7EAN - chains H and L of the 3 polymer chains in the assembly; structure by X-ray diffraction, 1.91 A resolution.

# Chain H
Name: Heavy chain of SARS-CoV-2 cross-neutralizing mAb 6D6
Organism: Mus musculus
Amino-acid sequence (222 residues; numbered 1 to 222; the number before each row is that of its first residue):
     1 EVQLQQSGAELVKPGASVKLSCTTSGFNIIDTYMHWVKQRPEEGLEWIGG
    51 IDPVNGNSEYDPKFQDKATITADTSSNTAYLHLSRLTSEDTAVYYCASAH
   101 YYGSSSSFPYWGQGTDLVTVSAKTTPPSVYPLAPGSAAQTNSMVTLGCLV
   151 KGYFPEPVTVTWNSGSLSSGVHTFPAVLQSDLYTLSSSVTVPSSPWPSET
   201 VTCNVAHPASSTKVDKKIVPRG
Cystine bridges: Cys22-Cys96, Cys148-Cys203

# Chain L
Name: Light chain of SARS-CoV-2 cross-neutralizing mAb 6D6
Organism: Mus musculus
Amino-acid sequence (210 residues; row label = number of the first residue in the row):
     1 DIVMTQSQKFMSTSVGDRVSVTCKASQNVGTHVAWYQQKPGQSPKALIYS
    51 ASYRYSGVPDRFTGSGVGTDFTLTITNVQSEDLAEYFCQQYNSYFTFGSG
   101 TKLEIKRADAAPTVSIFPPSSEQLTSGGASVVCFLNNFYPKDINVKWKID
   151 GSERQNGVLNSWTDQDSKDSTYSMSSTLTLTKDEYERHNSYTCEATHKTS
   201 TSPIVKSFNR
Cystine bridges: Cys23-Cys88, Cys133-Cys193

# Interface between chain H and chain L
Pairs across the interface - 78 pairs, chain H then chain L:
  His35(H) - Phe95(L)
  Gln39(H) - Gln38(L)  hydrogen bond
  Gln39(H) - Phe87(L)
  Leu45(H) - Phe87(L)  hydrophobic
  Leu45(H) - Phe97(L)
  Trp47(H) - Tyr94(L)  hydrophobic
  Trp47(H) - Phe95(L)
  Tyr95(H) - Gln38(L)  hydrogen bond
  Tyr95(H) - Gln42(L)
  Tyr95(H) - Ser43(L)
  Tyr95(H) - Pro44(L)
  His100(H) - Tyr49(L)
  His100(H) - Tyr55(L)
  Tyr101(H) - Tyr49(L)
  Ser105(H) - Tyr91(L)
  Ser105(H) - Phe95(L)
  Ser106(H) - Tyr91(L)
  Ser106(H) - Phe95(L)
  Ser107(H) - Ala34(L)
  Ser107(H) - Tyr36(L)
  Ser107(H) - Tyr49(L)
  Ser107(H) - Tyr55(L)  hydrogen bond
  Ser107(H) - Gln89(L)
  Ser107(H) - Tyr91(L)
  Phe108(H) - Tyr36(L)  hydrogen bond (backbone-side chain)
  Phe108(H) - Ala46(L)
  Phe108(H) - Gln89(L)
  Phe108(H) - Phe95(L)  hydrophobic
  Pro109(H) - Ala46(L)
  Pro109(H) - Tyr55(L)
  Trp111(H) - Tyr36(L)
  Trp111(H) - Ser43(L)
  Trp111(H) - Pro44(L)
  Trp111(H) - Phe97(L)  hydrophobic
  Gly112(H) - Ser43(L)  hydrogen bond (backbone-side chain)
  Tyr130(H) - Ser120(L)
  Tyr130(H) - Glu122(L)
  Tyr130(H) - Gln123(L)
  Tyr130(H) - Ser126(L)
  Pro131(H) - Ser120(L)
  Pro131(H) - Glu122(L)
  Leu132(H) - Phe117(L)
  Leu132(H) - Phe134(L)  hydrophobic
  Ala133(H) - Phe117(L)
  Ala133(H) - Pro118(L)
  Pro134(H) - Phe117(L)
  Gly135(H) - Ile116(L)
  Gly135(H) - Pro118(L)
  Ser136(H) - Ser207(L)
  Ala137(H) - Lys206(L)
  Thr145(H) - Ser115(L)
  Thr145(H) - Phe117(L)
  Leu149(H) - Ser130(L)
  Lys151(H) - Gln123(L)
  Lys151(H) - Ser130(L)
  His172(H) - Asn136(L)
  His172(H) - Asn137(L)
  His172(H) - Asp166(L)  salt bridge
  His172(H) - Ser173(L)
  Phe174(H) - Phe134(L)  hydrophobic
  Phe174(H) - Asn136(L)
  Phe174(H) - Ser161(L)
  Phe174(H) - Thr163(L)
  Phe174(H) - Ser173(L)
  Phe174(H) - Met174(L)
  Phe174(H) - Ser175(L)
  Pro175(H) - Ser161(L)  hydrogen bond (backbone-side chain)
  Pro175(H) - Trp162(L)
  Val177(H) - Leu159(L)  hydrophobic
  Val177(H) - Asn160(L)
  Val177(H) - Ser161(L)
  Gln179(H) - Leu159(L)
  Ser186(H) - Phe134(L)
  Ser186(H) - Ser175(L)  hydrogen bond
  Ser187(H) - Phe134(L)
  Ser188(H) - Phe134(L)
  Ser188(H) - Asn136(L)  hydrogen bond
  Lys216(H) - Glu122(L)
Interface residues without a listed pair, chain H (42 interface residues in all): Val37, Glu46, Lys63, Gln113, Leu146, Gly147, Thr173, Arg221
Interface residues without a listed pair, chain L (43 interface residues in all): Asp1, Ser121, Val132, Thr179, Phe208

# Summary
42 residues of chain H face 43 of chain L across their interface, with 8 hydrogen bonds and 1 salt bridge.
Polar pairs include His172(H)-Asp166(L), Gln39(H)-Gln38(L) and Tyr95(H)-Gln38(L).
Chain H is Heavy chain of SARS-CoV-2 cross-neutralizing mAb 6D6 and chain L is Light chain of SARS-CoV-2
cross-neutralizing mAb 6D6, both from Mus musculus; the structure, immune complex of SARS-CoV-2 RBD and
cross-neutralizing antibody 6D6, was determined by X-ray diffraction together with 7EAM from the same study.
